Entry 1XB8 (X-ray diffraction, 2.00 A resolution); this record covers chain A.

Chain A:
Name: Azurin
Source organism: Pseudomonas aeruginosa
UniProt: P00282 (AZUR_PSEAE); residues 1-128 here correspond to UniProt positions 21-148 (UniProt number = residue number + 20)
Sequence (128 residues; numbered 1 to 128; the number before each row is that of its first residue):
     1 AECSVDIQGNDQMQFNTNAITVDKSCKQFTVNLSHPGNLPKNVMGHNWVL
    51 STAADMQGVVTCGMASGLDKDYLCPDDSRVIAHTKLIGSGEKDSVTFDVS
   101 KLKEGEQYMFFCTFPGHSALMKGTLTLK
Unresolved in the structure: 1
Differences from the reference sequence: engineered mutation Cys62 (Asp82 in P00282), Cys74 (Lys94 in P00282)
Disulfides: Cys3-Cys26, Cys62-Cys74
Metal / ion sites: Zn2+: Gly45, His46, Cys112, His117

Summary:
Gly45, His46, Cys112 and His117 coordinate Zn2+.
Chain A is Azurin (Pseudomonas aeruginosa); the structure, Zn substituted form of D62C/K74C double mutant of
Pseudomonas Aeruginosa Azurin, was determined by X-ray diffraction, deposited together with 1XB3 and 1XB6.
